Entry 2QQ0 (X-ray diffraction, 1.50 A resolution); this record covers chains A and B.

# Chain A (and B)
Name: Thymidine kinase
From: Thermotoga maritima
Notes: EC 2.7.1.21; chain B of this document is another copy of the same molecule, construct and numbering; everything in this record applies to it too
UniProt: Q9WYN2 (KITH_THEMA); residues 1-184 here = UniProt positions 1-184
Sequence (184 residues; each row starts with the number of its first residue):
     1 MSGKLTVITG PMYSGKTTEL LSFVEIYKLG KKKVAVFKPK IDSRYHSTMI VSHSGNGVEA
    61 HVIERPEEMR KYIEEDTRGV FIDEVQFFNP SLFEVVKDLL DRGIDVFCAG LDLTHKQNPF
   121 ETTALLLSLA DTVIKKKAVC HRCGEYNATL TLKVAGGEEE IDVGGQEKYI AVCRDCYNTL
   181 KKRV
Unresolved in the structure: 1, 41-47, 54-57, 182-184 (chain B: 1, 41-46, 54-57, 182-184)
Ion coordination: Mg2+: Thr-17 (together with AMP-PNP); Zn2+: Cys-140, Cys-143, Cys-173, Cys-176
Small-molecule neighbours:
  - AMP-PNP (ANP; phosphoaminophosphonic acid-adenylate ester): Pro-11, Met-12, Tyr-13, Ser-14, Gly-15, Lys-16, Thr-17, Thr-18, Val-51, Ser-52, His-53, Glu-84, Leu-111, Ala-138, Val-139, Gln-166, Ala-171
  - thymidine (THM): Met-12, Glu-84, Gln-86, Phe-87, Leu-111, Leu-113, Thr-114, His-115, Phe-120, Thr-151, Glu-160, Ile-161, Asp-162, Val-163, Gly-164, Tyr-169
UniProt features mapped onto this chain:
  - active site: Glu-84 (Proton acceptor)
  - binding site (ATP): Gly-10 to Thr-17, His-53, Asp-83 to Gln-86
  - binding site (substrate): His-115, Ile-161 to Gly-164, Tyr-169
  - binding site (Zn(2+)): Cys-140, Cys-143, Cys-173, Cys-176
  - mutagenesis: His-53 (H53A: Reduced affinity for ATP), Gly-55 (G55W: Reduced affinity for ATP), Leu-129 (L129W: Reduced affinity for thymidine)
Reported in the primary citation:
  - conformationally variable residues (order/disorder transition): Lys-40 to Val-58
  - mutagenesis - T18A/S22A, H53A: unchanged catalytic activity
  - mutagenesis - H53A: unchanged binding to ATP
  - mutagenesis - H53A: unchanged binding to thymidine
  - mutagenesis - L129W (6-fold): decreased binding to thymidine
  - mutagenesis - G55W (3-fold): decreased binding to ATP
  - self-association interface (contacts with another copy of this molecule): Leu-129
  - mutagenesis - T18C/S22C: decreased catalytic activity on oxidative conditions

# Interface between chain A and chain B
Contacting residue pairs (45; chain A residue first):
  Ser-2(A) with Arg-174(B); Asp-175(B), hydrogen bond (backbone-side chain)
  Phe-93(A) with Gln-117(B); Pro-119(B)
  Lys-97(A) with Gln-117(B), hydrogen bond (side chain-backbone); Arg-174(B)
  Leu-100(A) with Arg-174(B)
  Asp-101(A) with Arg-174(B), salt bridge; Asn-178(B), hydrogen bond
  Asp-112(A) with Ser-128(B)
  Leu-113(A) with Ser-128(B)
  Gln-117(A) with Phe-93(B); Lys-97(B), hydrogen bond (backbone-side chain)
  Pro-119(A) with Phe-93(B), hydrophobic; Leu-125(B), hydrophobic; Ser-128(B)
  Ala-124(A) with Ala-124(B)
  Leu-125(A) with Pro-119(B), hydrophobic
  Leu-127(A) with Leu-127(B); Ser-128(B); Lys-135(B), hydrogen bond (backbone-side chain)
  Ser-128(A) with Asp-112(B); Leu-113(B); Pro-119(B); Ala-124(B); Leu-127(B); Lys-135(B), hydrogen bond (backbone-side chain)
  Leu-129(A) with Arg-174(B)
  Ala-130(A) with Lys-135(B), hydrogen bond (backbone-side chain)
  Asp-131(A) with Lys-135(B); Thr-149(B)
  Val-133(A) with Val-133(B), hydrophobic
  Lys-135(A) with Leu-127(B), hydrogen bond (side chain-backbone); Ser-128(B), hydrogen bond (side chain-backbone); Ala-130(B), hydrogen bond (side chain-backbone); Asp-131(B); Val-133(B)
  Thr-149(A) with Asp-131(B)
  Arg-174(A) with Ser-2(B); Lys-97(B); Leu-100(B); Asp-101(B), salt bridge; Leu-129(B)
  Asp-175(A) with Ser-2(B), hydrogen bond (side chain-backbone)
  Asn-178(A) with Asp-101(B), hydrogen bond
Also at the interface, not in a pair above, chain A (26 interface residues in all): Gly-3, Glu-94, Lys-116, Asn-118
Also at the interface, not in a pair above, chain B (26 interface residues in all): Gly-3, Glu-94, Lys-116, Asn-118

# In short
Chain A and chain B each contribute 26 residues to their interface, with 12 hydrogen bonds and 2 salt bridges.
Among the polar pairs are Asp-101(A)/Arg-174(B), Ser-2(A)/Asp-175(B) and Lys-97(A)/Gln-117(B). Chain A binds
thymidine and AMP-PNP. The paper reports that L129W of chain A reduces binding to thymidine; conformational
variability at Lys-40(A); 5 substitutions were tested in all.
Chain A and chain B are both Thymidine kinase (Thermotoga maritima); the structure, Thymidine Kinase from
Thermotoga Maritima in complex with thymidine + AppNHp, was determined by X-ray diffraction together with 2QPO
and 2QQE from the same study.
